Entry 4MHJ (X-ray diffraction, 6.98 A resolution (low resolution: residue-level contacts below are approximate; hydrogen-bond / salt-bridge calls are withheld)); this record covers chains C and E of the 12 polymer chains in the assembly.

# Chain C
Molecule: Hemagglutinin HA1 chain
From: Influenza A virus
Notes: fragment: receptor binding domain
UniProtKB: Q9Q0U6 (HEMA_I96A0); the construct lacks a stretch of the UniProt sequence, so the offset changes along the chain: 11-55 = UniProt 17-61; 56-83 = UniProt 63-90; 84-96 = UniProt 92-104; 97-125 = UniProt 106-134; 3 more segments
Sequence (334 residues; each row starts with the number of its first residue; a row labelled like 125A-125B holds insertion residues (125A, then the next letters in order)):
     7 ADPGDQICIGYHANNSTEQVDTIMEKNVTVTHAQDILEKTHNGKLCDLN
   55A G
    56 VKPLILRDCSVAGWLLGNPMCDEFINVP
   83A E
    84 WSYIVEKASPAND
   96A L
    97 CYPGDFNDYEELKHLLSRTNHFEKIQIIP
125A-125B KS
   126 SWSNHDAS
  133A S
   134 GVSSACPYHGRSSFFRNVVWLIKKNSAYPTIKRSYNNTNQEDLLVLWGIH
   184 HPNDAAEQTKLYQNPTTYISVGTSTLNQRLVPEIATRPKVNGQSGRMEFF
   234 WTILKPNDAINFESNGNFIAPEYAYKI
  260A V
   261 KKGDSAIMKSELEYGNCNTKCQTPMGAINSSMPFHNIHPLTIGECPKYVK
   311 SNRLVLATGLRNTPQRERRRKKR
Not modelled in the structure: 7-8, 12, 57, 325-333
Disulfide bonds: Cys52-Cys277, Cys64-Cys76, Cys97-Cys139, Cys281-Cys305
Covalently attached groups: N-acetylglucosamine (NAG) linked to Asn33, Asn169
Differences from the reference sequence: expression tag (7-10)
UniProt features mapped onto this chain:
  - site: Arg333 (Cleavage)
  - glycosylation (N-linked (GlcNAc...) asparagine): Asn20, Asn21, Asn33, Asn169, Asn289

# Chain E
Molecule: H5M9 antibody, light chain (kappa)
From: Mus musculus
Notes: fragment: Fab; antibody fragment or engineered binder
Sequence (218 residues; each row starts with the number of its first residue; a row labelled like 27A-27D holds insertion residues (27A, then the next letters in order)):
     1 DIVLTQSPGSLTVSLGQRATISCRASE
27A-27D SVDN
    28 FGKSFMHWYQQKPGQSPKLLIYRASNREFGIPARFNGSGSGTDFALTINP
    78 VEADDVATYFCQQSNEDPRTFGGGTKLEIKRADAAPTVSIFPPSSEQLTS
   128 GGASVVCFLNNFYPKDINVKWKIDGSERQNGVLNSWTDQDSKDSTYSMSS
   178 TLTLTKDEYERHNSYTCEATHKTSTSPIVKSFNRNEC
Not modelled in the structure: 56, 214
Disulfide bonds: Cys23-Cys88, Cys134-Cys194

# Chain C / chain E interface
Pairs across the interface (7):
  Asn55(C) with Lys30(E)
  Gly55A(C) with Phe32(E); Arg50(E)
  Val56(C) with Lys30(E); Arg50(E)
  Glu83A(C) with Tyr49(E); Asn53(E)
Also at the interface, not in a pair above, chain C (5 interface residues in all): Pro83
Also at the interface, not in a pair above, chain E (6 interface residues in all): Phe28

# Overview
5 residues of chain C face 6 of chain E across their interface. N-acetylglucosamine is covalently linked to
Asn33(C) and Asn169(C).
Here chain C is Hemagglutinin HA1 chain (Influenza A virus) and chain E is H5M9 antibody, light chain (kappa)
(Mus musculus). Entry 4MHJ (Crystal structure of Fab H5M9 in complex with influenza virus hemagglutinin from
A/goose/Guangdong/1/96 (H5N1)) was determined by X-ray diffraction, deposited together with 4MHH and 4MHI.
